Entry 8BVH (electron microscopy, 3.60 A resolution); this record covers chains A and G of the 23 polymer chains in the assembly.

== Chain A ==
Molecule: amiE
Sequence (108 nucleotides; numbered -13 to 83 plus 45 insertion-coded residues; 34 numbers in that range are skipped by the numbering (no residue carries them; nothing is unmodelled there); the number before each row is that of its first residue; a row labelled like 16A-16Z holds insertion residues (16A, then the next letters in order); numbers below 1 keep their minus sign (U-13 is residue -13)):
   -13 UUUUUUCGUC CCGAAAAAAU AACAACAAGA
16A-16Z GGUGAUAUCCAUGCGUCACGGCGAUA
17A-17B UU
    19 NNNN
    30 NNNN
    45 UCCAGCAGCA ACGACACCG
63A-63Q UCGGAGUGGCGGUGGUC
    78 AACUAC
Not modelled in the structure: -13 to 0, 16A-16Z, 17A-17B, 63A-63Q

== Chain G ==
Protein: Catabolite repression control protein
From: Pseudomonas aeruginosa
Notes: EC 3.1.11.2
Reference sequence: Q51380 (Q51380_PSEAI); residues 1-259 here = UniProt positions 1-259
Sequence (262 residues; row label = number of the first residue in the row; numbers below 1 keep their minus sign (Gly-2 is residue -2)):
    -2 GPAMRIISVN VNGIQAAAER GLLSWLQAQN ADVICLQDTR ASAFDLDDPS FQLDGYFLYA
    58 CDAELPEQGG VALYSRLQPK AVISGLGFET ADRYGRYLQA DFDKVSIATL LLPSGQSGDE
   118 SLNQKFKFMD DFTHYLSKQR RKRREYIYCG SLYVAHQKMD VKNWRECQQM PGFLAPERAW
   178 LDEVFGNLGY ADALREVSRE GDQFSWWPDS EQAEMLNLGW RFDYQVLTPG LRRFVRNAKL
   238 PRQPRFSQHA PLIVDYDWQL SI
Construct notes: expression tag (-2 to 0)
Reported in the primary citation:
  - binding site for amiE (chain A): Lys77, Lys135, Lys139, Arg140, Arg141

== Chain A / chain G interface ==
Residue-residue contacts - 12 pairs, chain A then chain G:
  C9(A) - Lys135(G)  base contact
  C9(A) - Arg138(G)  base contact
  A11(A) - Lys135(G)  salt bridge to the phosphate
  C12(A) - Arg138(G)  salt bridge to the phosphate
  C12(A) - Lys139(G)  base contact
  C12(A) - Arg140(G)  hydrogen bond to the base
  A13(A) - Ala78(G)  base contact
  A13(A) - Ile80(G)  base contact
  A13(A) - Asp98(G)  hydrogen bond to the sugar
  A13(A) - Lys139(G)  phosphate contact
  A14(A) - Arg141(G)  salt bridge to the phosphate
  G15(A) - Arg140(G)  base contact
Other interface residues (no listed pair), chain G (10 interface residues in all): Lys77, Tyr143

== In short ==
6 residues of chain A and 10 residues of chain G are in contact; the contacts include 2 hydrogen bonds and 3
salt bridges. Polar contacts include C12(A)-Arg140(G), A13(A)-Asp98(G) and A11(A)-Lys135(G). From the paper: a
binding site for amiE (chain A) at Lys77(G), Lys135(G) and Lys139(G) among others.
Here chain A is amiE and chain G is Catabolite repression control protein (Pseudomonas aeruginosa). Entry 8BVH
(Cryo-EM structure of the Hfq-Crc-amiE translation repression assembly) was determined by electron microscopy,
deposited together with 8BVJ and 8BVM.
